1VSV - chains A and B of the 4 polymer chains in the assembly; structure by X-ray diffraction, 2.00 A resolution.

Chain A (and B):
Protein: Glyceraldehyde-3-phosphate dehydrogenase
Organism: Cryptosporidium parvum
Notes: EC 1.2.1.12; chain B of this document is another copy of the same molecule, construct and numbering; everything in this record applies to it too
Reference sequence: Q7YYQ9 (Q7YYQ9_CRYPV); residues 1-339 here = UniProt positions 1-339
Sequence (359 residues; numbered -19 to 339; the number before each row is that of its first residue; numbers below 1 keep their minus sign (Met-19 is residue -19)):
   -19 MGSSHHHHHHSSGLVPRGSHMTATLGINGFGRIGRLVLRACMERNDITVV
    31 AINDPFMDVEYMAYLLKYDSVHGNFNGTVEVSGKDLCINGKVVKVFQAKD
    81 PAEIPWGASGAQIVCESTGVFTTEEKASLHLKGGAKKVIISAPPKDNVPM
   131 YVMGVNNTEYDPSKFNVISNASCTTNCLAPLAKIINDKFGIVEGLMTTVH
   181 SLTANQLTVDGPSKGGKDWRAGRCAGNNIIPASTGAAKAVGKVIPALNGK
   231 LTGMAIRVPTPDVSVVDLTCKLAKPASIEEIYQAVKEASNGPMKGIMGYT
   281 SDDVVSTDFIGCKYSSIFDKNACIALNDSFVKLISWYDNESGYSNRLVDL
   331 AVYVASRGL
Disordered / not traced: -19 to 1
Differences from the reference sequence: expression tag (-19 to 0)
Ligand contacts: NAD (nicotinamide-adenine-dinucleotide): Asn8, Gly9, Phe10, Gly11, Arg12, Ile13, Asn33, Asp34, Pro35, Phe36, Met37, Ala78, Lys79, Ser97, Thr98, Gly99, Phe101, Ser121, Ala122, Cys153, Thr183, Ala184, Asn319, Glu320, Tyr323
Reported in the primary citation:
  - conformationally variable residues: His180 (citing earlier work)
  - conformationally variable residues (loop rearrangement, order/disorder transition, side-chain flip): Pro35 to Phe36, Gln77 to Glu83, Thr98 to Thr103, His180 to Ala184, Asn185 to Lys197
  - binding site for NAD: Asp34, Met37, Lys79, Ala184, Asp190
  - catalytic residues: Cys153 (citing earlier work)
  - mutagenesis - C153S (450 fold): decreased catalytic activity

Chain A / chain B interface:
Residue-residue contacts (99; chain A residue first):
  Glu173(A) - Lys251(B)  salt bridge
  Glu173(A) - Leu306(B)
  Glu173(A) - Asn307(B)  hydrogen bond
  Glu173(A) - Phe310(B)
  Gly174(A) - Leu306(B)
  Gly174(A) - Phe310(B)
  Leu175(A) - Thr249(B)
  Leu175(A) - Ile304(B)  hydrophobic
  Leu175(A) - Phe310(B)  hydrophobic
  Leu175(A) - Val311(B)
  Leu175(A) - Lys312(B)
  Met176(A) - Lys312(B)
  Thr177(A) - Asp247(B)  hydrogen bond
  Thr177(A) - Lys312(B)  hydrogen bond
  Val179(A) - Ile209(B)  hydrophobic
  Trp199(A) - Asp283(B)
  Arg200(A) - Asp283(B)
  Arg200(A) - Val284(B)
  Arg200(A) - Asp299(B)  salt bridge
  Arg200(A) - Asn301(B)
  Arg200(A) - Ala302(B)
  Arg203(A) - Val285(B)
  Arg203(A) - Thr287(B)
  Arg203(A) - Asp288(B)  salt bridge
  Asn207(A) - Thr240(B)
  Asn207(A) - Ser286(B)
  Asn207(A) - Thr287(B)
  Asn208(A) - Thr240(B)
  Asn208(A) - Val285(B)
  Asn208(A) - Ser286(B)  hydrogen bond
  Asn208(A) - Thr287(B)  hydrogen bond
  Ile209(A) - Val179(B)  hydrophobic
  Ile209(A) - Val238(B)  hydrophobic
  Ile209(A) - Thr240(B)
  Ile209(A) - Val243(B)
  Ile209(A) - Val285(B)
  Ile209(A) - Ser286(B)  hydrogen bond (backbone-side chain)
  Ile209(A) - Trp316(B)
  Ile210(A) - Val285(B)  hydrophobic
  Pro211(A) - Val284(B)
  Pro211(A) - Trp316(B)  hydrophobic
  Gly229(A) - Leu306(B)
  Lys230(A) - Leu306(B)
  Leu231(A) - Leu306(B)
  Thr232(A) - Leu306(B)
  Gly233(A) - Ile304(B)
  Met234(A) - Ala302(B)
  Met234(A) - Ile304(B)  hydrophobic
  Met234(A) - Lys312(B)
  Met234(A) - Ile314(B)  hydrophobic
  Ile236(A) - Val179(B)  hydrophobic
  Val238(A) - Ile209(B)  hydrophobic
  Val238(A) - Val238(B)  hydrophobic
  Pro239(A) - Thr240(B)
  Thr240(A) - Asn207(B)
  Thr240(A) - Ile209(B)
  Thr240(A) - Pro239(B)
  Val243(A) - Ile209(B)
  Asp247(A) - Thr177(B)  hydrogen bond
  Thr249(A) - Leu175(B)
  Thr249(A) - Thr249(B)
  Lys251(A) - Glu173(B)  salt bridge
  Asp283(A) - Trp199(B)
  Asp283(A) - Arg200(B)
  Val284(A) - Arg200(B)  hydrogen bond (backbone-side chain)
  Val284(A) - Pro211(B)
  Val285(A) - Arg203(B)
  Val285(A) - Asn208(B)
  Val285(A) - Ile209(B)
  Val285(A) - Ile210(B)  hydrophobic
  Ser286(A) - Asn207(B)
  Ser286(A) - Asn208(B)  hydrogen bond
  Ser286(A) - Ile209(B)  hydrogen bond (side chain-backbone)
  Thr287(A) - Arg203(B)
  Thr287(A) - Asn207(B)
  Thr287(A) - Asn208(B)  hydrogen bond
  Asp288(A) - Arg203(B)  salt bridge
  Asp299(A) - Arg200(B)  salt bridge
  Asn301(A) - Arg200(B)
  Ala302(A) - Arg200(B)
  Ile304(A) - Gly233(B)
  Ile304(A) - Met234(B)  hydrophobic
  Leu306(A) - Glu173(B)
  Leu306(A) - Gly229(B)
  Leu306(A) - Lys230(B)
  Leu306(A) - Leu231(B)
  Leu306(A) - Thr232(B)
  Asn307(A) - Glu173(B)  hydrogen bond
  Phe310(A) - Glu173(B)
  Phe310(A) - Gly174(B)
  Phe310(A) - Leu175(B)  hydrophobic
  Phe310(A) - Phe310(B)  hydrophobic
  Val311(A) - Leu175(B)
  Lys312(A) - Leu175(B)
  Lys312(A) - Met176(B)  hydrogen bond (side chain-backbone)
  Lys312(A) - Thr177(B)  hydrogen bond
  Ile314(A) - Met234(B)  hydrophobic
  Trp316(A) - Ile209(B)
  Trp316(A) - Pro211(B)  hydrophobic
Interface residues without a listed pair, chain A (49 interface residues in all): Gly206, Val245, Asp282, Ala305
Interface residues without a listed pair, chain B (49 interface residues in all): Ile236, Pro241, Val245, Asp282, Ala305

In short:
Chain A and chain B each contribute 49 residues to their interface; the contacts include 14 hydrogen bonds and
6 salt bridges. Polar pairs include Glu173(A)-Lys251(B), Arg200(A)-Asp299(B) and Arg203(A)-Asp288(B). Ligands
of chain A: NAD. The paper reports the catalytic residue Cys153(A); C153S of chain A reduces catalytic
activity.
Both chains are Glyceraldehyde-3-phosphate dehydrogenase (Cryptosporidium parvum). Entry 1VSV (Crystal
Structure of holo-glyceraldehyde 3-phosphate dehydrogenase from Cryptosporidium parvum) was determined by
X-ray diffraction (same publication as 1VSU and 3CIF).
